Entry 2VVI (X-ray diffraction, 2.00 A resolution); this record covers chains C and D of the 4 polymer chains in the assembly.

[Chain C (and D)]
Protein: Green to red photoconvertible GFP-like protein EosFP
Organism: Lobophyllia hemprichii
Notes: chain D of this document is another copy of the same molecule, construct and numbering; everything in this record applies to it too
UniProtKB: Q5S6Z9 (Q5S6Z9_LOBHE); aligned to UniProt positions 1-226 over residues 1-226
Chain sequence (226 residues; each row starts with the number of its first residue; note: 2 numbers in that range are skipped by the numbering (no residue carries them; nothing is unmodelled there); numbers below 1 keep their minus sign (His-1 is residue -1)):
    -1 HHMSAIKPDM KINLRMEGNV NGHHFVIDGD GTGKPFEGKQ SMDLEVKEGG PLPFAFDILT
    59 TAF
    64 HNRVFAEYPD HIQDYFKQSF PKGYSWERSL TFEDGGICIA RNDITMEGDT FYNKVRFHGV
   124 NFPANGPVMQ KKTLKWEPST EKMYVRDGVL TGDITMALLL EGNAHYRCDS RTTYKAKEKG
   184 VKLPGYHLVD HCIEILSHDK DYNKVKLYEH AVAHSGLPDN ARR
Not modelled in the structure: 224-226 (chain D: -1 to 0, 223-226)
Differences from the reference sequence: expression tag (-1 to 0); chromophore (64, 64, 64); engineered mutation Ser173 (Phe in Q5S6Z9), Leu191 (Phe in Q5S6Z9)
Modified positions: His64 (chromophore; 7R0)
Glycans and other covalent adducts: covalent link Phe61-His64
Ligand contacts: sulfite ion (SO3): Cys195, Ile196, Glu197, Tyr211, Glu212, His213

[Chain C / chain D interface]
Contacting residue pairs (45; chain C residue first):
  Glu96(C) - Arg149(D)  salt bridge
  Glu140(C) - Tyr189(D)
  Pro141(C) - Tyr189(D)  hydrogen bond (backbone-side chain)
  Pro141(C) - Leu191(D)
  Pro141(C) - Ser218(D)
  Pro141(C) - Leu220(D)
  Ser142(C) - Lys145(D)
  Thr143(C) - Thr143(D)
  Lys145(C) - Ser142(D)
  Lys145(C) - Thr143(D)
  Lys145(C) - Thr158(D)  hydrogen bond (side chain-backbone)
  Tyr147(C) - His168(D)
  Tyr147(C) - Arg170(D)
  Arg149(C) - Glu96(D)  salt bridge
  Asp156(C) - Thr158(D)  hydrogen bond
  Asp156(C) - Arg170(D)  salt bridge
  Thr158(C) - Lys145(D)
  Thr158(C) - Asp156(D)  hydrogen bond
  Thr158(C) - Thr158(D)
  Ala160(C) - Lys145(D)
  His168(C) - Tyr147(D)
  His168(C) - Arg149(D)
  His168(C) - Tyr189(D)
  Arg170(C) - Tyr147(D)
  Arg170(C) - Arg149(D)
  Arg170(C) - Asp156(D)  salt bridge
  Arg170(C) - Arg174(D)
  Tyr189(C) - Glu140(D)
  Tyr189(C) - Pro141(D)  hydrogen bond (side chain-backbone)
  Tyr189(C) - Ser142(D)
  Tyr189(C) - His168(D)
  Leu191(C) - Pro141(D)
  Asp193(C) - Leu220(D)
  His194(C) - Leu220(D)
  Cys195(C) - Leu220(D)  hydrogen bond (side chain-backbone)
  Cys195(C) - Pro221(D)
  His213(C) - Leu220(D)
  Ser218(C) - Pro141(D)
  Leu220(C) - Pro141(D)
  Leu220(C) - Asp193(D)
  Leu220(C) - His194(D)
  Leu220(C) - Cys195(D)  hydrogen bond (backbone-side chain)
  Leu220(C) - His213(D)
  Leu220(C) - Val215(D)  hydrophobic
  Asn223(C) - Asp193(D)
Also at the interface, not in a pair above, chain C (28 interface residues in all): Met159, Asp172, Arg174, Val215, Gly219, Pro221
Also at the interface, not in a pair above, chain D (28 interface residues in all): Ile157, Ala160, Asp172, Ala214, Gly219

[Overview]
The chain C/chain D interface involves 28 residues from each chain; the contacts include 7 hydrogen bonds and
4 salt bridges. Polar pairs include Glu96(C)-Arg149(D), Asp156(C)-Arg170(D) and Pro141(C)-Tyr189(D). Chain C
binds sulfite ion.
Both chains are Green to red photoconvertible GFP-like protein EosFP (Lobophyllia hemprichii). Entry 2VVI
(IrisFP fluorescent protein in its green form, trans conformation) was determined by X-ray diffraction
together with 2VVH and 2VVJ from the same study.
